PDB entry 9DHN | X-ray diffraction, 2.94 A resolution | chain A

Chain A:
Protein: L-tyrosine/L-tryptophan isonitrile synthase family protein
Organism: Photorhabdus luminescens
UniProt: A0A6L9JF41 (A0A6L9JF41_PHOLM); residues 11-325 here = UniProt positions 11-325
Amino-acid sequence (315 residues; numbered 11 to 325; the number before each row is that of its first residue):
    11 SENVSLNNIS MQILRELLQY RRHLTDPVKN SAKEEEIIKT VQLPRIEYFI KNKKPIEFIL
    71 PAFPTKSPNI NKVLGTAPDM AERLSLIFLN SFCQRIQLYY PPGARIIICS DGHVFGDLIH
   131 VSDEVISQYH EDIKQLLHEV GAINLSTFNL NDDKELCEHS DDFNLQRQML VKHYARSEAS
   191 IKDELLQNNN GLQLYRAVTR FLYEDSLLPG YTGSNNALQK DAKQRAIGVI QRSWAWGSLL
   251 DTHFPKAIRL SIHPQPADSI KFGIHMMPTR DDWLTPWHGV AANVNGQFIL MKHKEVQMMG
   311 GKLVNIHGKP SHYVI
Disordered / not traced: 218-223
Residues lining bound ligands: A1A46 ((2S)-2-{[(2S,3S)-1,3-dihydroxy-4-oxopentan-2-yl]amino}-3-(4-hydroxyphenyl)propanoic acid): Pro74, Thr75, Lys76, Ser77, Pro78, Asp121, Phe125, Ile129, Leu204, Val208, Phe211, Leu212, Asp215, Val239, Ile240, Ser243, Ile262, His263, Trp287, His288

In short:
Ligands of chain A: compound A1A46.
Chain A is L-tyrosine/L-tryptophan isonitrile synthase family protein (Photorhabdus luminescens); the
structure, Crystal structure of PIsnA complexed with an imine intermediate, was determined by X-ray
diffraction together with 9DH4 and 9DHM from the same study.
